8X81 - chains B and E of the 6 polymer chains in the assembly; structure by electron microscopy, 3.77 A resolution.

== Chain B ==
Protein: Leptin receptor
From: Homo sapiens
UniProtKB: P48357 (LEPR_HUMAN); residue numbers follow UniProt; this construct covers 21-839
Amino-acid sequence (829 residues; each row starts with the number of its first residue):
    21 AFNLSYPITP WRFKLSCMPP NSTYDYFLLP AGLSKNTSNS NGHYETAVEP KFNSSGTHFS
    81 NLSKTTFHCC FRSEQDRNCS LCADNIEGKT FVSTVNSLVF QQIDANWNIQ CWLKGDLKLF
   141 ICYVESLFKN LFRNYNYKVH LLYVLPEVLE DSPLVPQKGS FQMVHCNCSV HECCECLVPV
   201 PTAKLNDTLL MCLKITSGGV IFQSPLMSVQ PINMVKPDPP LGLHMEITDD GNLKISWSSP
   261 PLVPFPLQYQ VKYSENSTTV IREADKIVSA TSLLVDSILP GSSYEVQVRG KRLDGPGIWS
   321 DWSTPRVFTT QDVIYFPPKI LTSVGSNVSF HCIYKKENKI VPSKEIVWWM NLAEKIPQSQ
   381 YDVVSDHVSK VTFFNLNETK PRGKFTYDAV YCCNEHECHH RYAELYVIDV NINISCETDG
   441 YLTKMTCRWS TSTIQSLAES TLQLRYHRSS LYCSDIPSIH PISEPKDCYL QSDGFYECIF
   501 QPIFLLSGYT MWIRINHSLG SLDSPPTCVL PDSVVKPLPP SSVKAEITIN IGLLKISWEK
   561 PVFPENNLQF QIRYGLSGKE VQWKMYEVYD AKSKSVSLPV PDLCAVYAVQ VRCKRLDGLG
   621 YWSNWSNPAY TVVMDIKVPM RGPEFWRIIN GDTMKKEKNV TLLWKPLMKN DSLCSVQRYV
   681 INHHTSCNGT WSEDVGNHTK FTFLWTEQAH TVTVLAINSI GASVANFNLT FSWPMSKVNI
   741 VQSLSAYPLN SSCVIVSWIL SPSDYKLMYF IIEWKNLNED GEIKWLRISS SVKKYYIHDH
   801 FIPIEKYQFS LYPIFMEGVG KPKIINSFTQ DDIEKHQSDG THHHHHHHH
Not modelled in the structure: 21-22, 41-81, 830-849
Cystine bridges: Cys37-Cys89, Cys90-Cys99, Cys102-Cys212, Cys131-Cys142, Cys186-Cys196, Cys188-Cys194, Cys352-Cys412, Cys413-Cys418, Cys436-Cys447, Cys473-Cys528, Cys488-Cys498, Cys604-Cys674
Covalently attached groups: N-acetylglucosamine (NAG) linked to Asn397, Asn516, Asn624, Asn659, Asn697, Asn728, Asn750
Differences from the reference sequence: expression tag (840-849)
UniProt features mapped onto this chain:
  - region: His467 to Glu484 (Leptin-binding)
  - motif: Trp622 to Ser626 (WSXWS motif)
  - glycosylation (N-linked (GlcNAc...) asparagine): Asn23, Asn41, Asn56, Asn73, Asn81, Asn98, Asn187, Asn206, Asn276, Asn347, Asn397, Asn516, Asn624, Asn659, Asn688, Asn697, Asn728, Asn750
  - natural variant: Tyr422 (Y422H: In LEPRD; uncertain significance), Cys604 (C604G: In LEPRD; uncertain significance), Leu786 (L786P: In LEPRD; uncertain significance)

== Chain E ==
Protein: Leptin
From: Homo sapiens
UniProtKB: P41159 (LEP_HUMAN); numbering as in UniProt (aligned over 1-167)
Amino-acid sequence (167 residues; numbered 1 to 167; the number before each row is that of its first residue):
     1 MHWGTLCGFL WLWPYLFYVQ AVPIQKVQDD TKTLIKTIVT RINDISHTQS VSSKQKVTGL
    61 DFIPGLHPIL TLSKMDQTLA VYQQILTSMP SRNVIQISND LENLRDLLHV LAFSKSCHLP
   121 WASGLETLDS LGGVLEASGY STEVVALSRL QGSLQDMLWQ LDLSPGC
Not modelled in the structure: 1-21
Cystine bridges: Cys117-Cys167
UniProt features mapped onto this chain:
  - natural variant: Gln49 (deletion), Asp100 (D100Y: In LEPD), Arg105 (R105W: In LEPD)

== Interface between chain B and chain E ==
Contacting residue pairs - 30 pairs, chain B then chain E:
  Gln331(B) - Ala137(E)
  Asn371(B) - Tyr140(E)  hydrogen bond
  Leu372(B) - Val51(E)  hydrophobic
  Leu372(B) - Gln55(E)  hydrogen bond (backbone-side chain)
  Ala373(B) - Ser50(E)
  Arg402(B) - Ser46(E)  hydrogen bond (backbone-side chain)
  Arg402(B) - His47(E)  hydrogen bond (backbone-side chain)
  Arg402(B) - Tyr140(E)  hydrogen bond
  Gly403(B) - His47(E)
  Lys404(B) - Pro90(E)
  Phe405(B) - Tyr140(E)  hydrophobic
  Ala409(B) - Tyr140(E)  hydrophobic
  Tyr411(B) - Tyr140(E)
  Tyr411(B) - Ser141(E)
  His416(B) - Lys54(E)
  His416(B) - Lys56(E)
  Cys418(B) - Lys56(E)  hydrogen bond (backbone-backbone)
  Cys418(B) - Val57(E)
  Cys418(B) - Thr58(E)  hydrogen bond (backbone-backbone)
  His419(B) - Thr58(E)
  His420(B) - Gly59(E)
  His420(B) - Ala137(E)
  His420(B) - Ser138(E)  hydrogen bond (backbone-side chain)
  His420(B) - Ser141(E)  hydrogen bond (backbone-side chain)
  Arg421(B) - Ala137(E)
  Arg421(B) - Ser138(E)
  Tyr422(B) - Ser138(E)
  Tyr422(B) - Gly139(E)
  Tyr422(B) - Tyr140(E)  hydrogen bond (side chain-backbone)
  Tyr422(B) - Ser141(E)
Other interface residues (no listed pair), chain B (18 interface residues in all): Tyr407, Glu417
Other interface residues (no listed pair), chain E (20 interface residues in all): Met89, Val134, Glu143, Val144

== Summary ==
Chain B and chain E form an interface of 18 and 20 residues respectively; the contacts include 10 hydrogen
bonds. Polar contacts include Asn371(B)-Tyr140(E), Leu372(B)-Gln55(E) and Arg402(B)-Ser46(E).
N-acetylglucosamine is covalently linked to Asn397(B), Asn516(B), Asn624(B), Asn659(B), Asn697(B) and
Asn728(B) and 1 more.
Here chain B is Leptin receptor and chain E is Leptin, both from Homo sapiens. Entry 8X81 (Structure of
leptin-LepR trimer with a large gap) was determined by electron microscopy together with 8X80 and 8X85 from
the same study.
